7GW6 - chains A and D; structure by X-ray diffraction, 1.75 A resolution.

Chain A:
Protein: B-cell lymphoma 6 protein
Organism: Homo sapiens
UniProt: P41182 (BCL6_HUMAN); residues 5-129 here = UniProt positions 5-129
Sequence (128 residues; row label = number of the first residue in the row):
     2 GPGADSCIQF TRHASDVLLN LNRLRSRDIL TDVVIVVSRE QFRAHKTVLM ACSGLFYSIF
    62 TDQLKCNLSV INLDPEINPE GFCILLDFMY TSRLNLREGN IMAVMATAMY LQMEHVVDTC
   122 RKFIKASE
Not modelled in the structure: 2-5
Construct notes: expression tag (2-4)
Residues lining bound ligands: A1ACW (5-[(2-chloro-5-fluoropyrimidin-4-yl)amino]-1,3-dihydro-2H-indol-2-one): Asn21, Arg24, Leu25, Arg28, Met51, Ala52, Cys53, Ser54, Gly55, Tyr58, Gln113, Met114, Glu115
Curated features (UniProtKB/Swiss-Prot):
  - mutagenesis: Asn21 (N21K: Abolishes interaction with NCOR2 and HDAC2, no effect on interaction with CTBP1 and transcriptional autoinhibition; when associated with A-116 and 376-Q--Q-379), Ser59 (S59A: Abolished ubiquitination by the SCF(FBXL17) complex), His116 (H116A: Abolishes interaction with NCOR2 and HDAC2, no effect on interaction with CTBP1 and transcriptional autoinhibition; when associated with K-21 and 376-Q--Q-379)

Chain D:
Protein: WVIP tetrapeptide
Sequence (6 residues; each row starts with the number of its first residue; numbering starts at 0):
     0 XWVIPA
Modified / non-standard residues: ACE (acetyl group) at position 0

How chain A and chain D interact:
Residue-residue contacts (12; chain A residue first):
  Cys8(A) with Pro4(D)
  Ile9(A) with Trp1(D), hydrophobic; Val2(D)
  Gln10(A) with ACE_0(D); Trp1(D); Val2(D), hydrogen bond (backbone-backbone); Pro4(D)
  Phe11(A) with ACE_0(D); Trp1(D)
  Thr12(A) with ACE_0(D), hydrogen bond (backbone-backbone); Val2(D)
  Arg13(A) with ACE_0(D)
Other interface residues (no listed pair), chain D (5 interface residues in all): Ile3

Summary:
6 residues of chain A face 5 of chain D across their interface, with 2 hydrogen bonds. Main-chain hydrogen
bonds include Gln10(A)-Val2(D) and Thr12(A)-ACE_0(D). Bound to chain A: compound A1ACW. From UniProt: 3
mutagenesis sites on chain A.
Chain A is B-cell lymphoma 6 protein (Homo sapiens) and chain D is WVIP tetrapeptide; the structure, Crystal
Structure of B-cell lymphoma 6 protein BTB domain in complex with ligand 5 at 7.74 ..., was determined by
X-ray diffraction together with 7GUD, 7GUE, 7GUF, 7GUG, 7GUH, 7GUI and 126 further entries from the same
study.
